PDB entry 3NV4 | X-ray diffraction, 1.99 A resolution | chain A

[Chain A]
Name: Galectin 9 short isoform variant
Source organism: Homo sapiens
Notes: fragment: C-terminal carbohydrate recognition domain, residues 186-323
UniProtKB: Q53FQ0 (Q53FQ0_HUMAN); residues 186-323 here = UniProt positions 186-323
Amino-acid sequence (138 residues; row label = number of the first residue in the row):
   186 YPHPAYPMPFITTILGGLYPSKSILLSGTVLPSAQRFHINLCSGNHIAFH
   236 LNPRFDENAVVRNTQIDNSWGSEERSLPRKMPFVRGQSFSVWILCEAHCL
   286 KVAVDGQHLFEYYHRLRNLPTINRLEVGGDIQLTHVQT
Disordered / not traced: 186-187
Ion coordination: Ni2+ near H320 (its only coordinating residue here)
What the authors report for this chain:
  - binding site for beta-D-galactopyranose: H235, N237, R239, N248, W255, E258
  - binding site for beta-D-glucopyranose: R239, E242, E258
  - conformationally variable residues (loop rearrangement, side-chain flip): R221, I251 to S254
  - specificity-determining residues: R221
  - specificity-determining residues: H223 (proposed by the authors, not directly observed)

[Overview]
From the paper: a binding site for beta-D-galactopyranose at H235, N237 and R239 among others; a binding site
for beta-D-glucopyranose at R239, E242 and E258.
Chain A is Galectin 9 short isoform variant (Homo sapiens); the structure, Crystal structure of human
galectin-9 C-terminal CRD in complex with Sialyllactose, was determined by X-ray diffraction, deposited
together with 3NV1, 3NV2 and 3NV3.
